Entry 9G9N (X-ray diffraction, 2.80 A resolution); this record covers chains B and C of the 3 polymer chains in the assembly.

# Chain B
Protein: NB10 Nanobody
Organism: Lama glama
Notes: antibody fragment or engineered binder
Amino-acid sequence (140 residues; numbered -1 to 138; the number before each row is that of its first residue; numbers below 1 keep their minus sign (Met-1 is residue -1)):
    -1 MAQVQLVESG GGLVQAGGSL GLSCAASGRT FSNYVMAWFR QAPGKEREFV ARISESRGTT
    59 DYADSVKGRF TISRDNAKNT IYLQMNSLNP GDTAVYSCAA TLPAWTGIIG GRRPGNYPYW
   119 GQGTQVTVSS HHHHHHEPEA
Disordered / not traced: -1, 128-138
Cystine bridges: Cys22-Cys96

# Chain C
Protein: NB7 Nanobody
Organism: Lama glama
Notes: antibody fragment or engineered binder
Amino-acid sequence (136 residues; numbered -1 to 134; the number before each row is that of its first residue; numbers below 1 keep their minus sign (Met-1 is residue -1)):
    -1 MAQVQLVESG GGLVQAGDSL TLSCAASGRT AYRYGMGWFR QHPGKEREFV ASIWWTGTTT
    59 YYADSVKGRF TISRDDVKNM VYLQMNSLKP EDTAVYYCAA KFYGGNSKRP GDYAYWGQGT
   119 QVTVSSHHHH HHEPEA
Disordered / not traced: -1 to 1, 125-134
Cystine bridges: Cys22-Cys96

# How chain B and chain C interact
Contacting residue pairs (19; chain B residue first):
  Ala0(B) with Thr56(C); Thr57(C); Thr58(C), hydrogen bond (backbone-backbone)
  Gln1(B) with Gly55(C); Thr56(C); Thr58(C)
  Gln3(B) with Thr58(C), hydrogen bond (side chain-backbone); Tyr60(C)
  Val5(B) with Lys65(C)
  Ala23(B) with Gly66(C)
  Ala24(B) with Gly66(C)
  Ser25(B) with Tyr60(C); Gly66(C); Phe68(C); Thr69(C)
  Gly26(B) with Thr69(C), hydrogen bond (backbone-side chain)
  Arg27(B) with Thr69(C)
  Ala75(B) with Asn84(C)
  Lys76(B) with Asn84(C)
Other interface residues (no listed pair), chain B (12 interface residues in all): Asn77
Other interface residues (no listed pair), chain C (12 interface residues in all): Tyr59, Ser71

# Overview
The chain B/chain C interface involves 12 residues from each chain; the contacts include 3 hydrogen bonds.
Polar contacts include Gln3(B)-Thr58(C), Gly26(B)-Thr69(C) and Ala0(B)-Thr58(C).
Here chain B is NB10 Nanobody and chain C is NB7 Nanobody, both from Lama glama. Entry 9G9N (Lipid III
flippase WzxE with NB10 and NB7 nanobodies in inward-facing conformation - crystal 1) was determined by X-ray
diffraction together with 9G95, 9G97, 9G9M, 9G9O and 9G9P from the same study.
